3QW5 - chains A and B; structure by X-ray diffraction, 1.60 A resolution.

[Chain A]
Name: Botulinum neurotoxin type A
Organism: Clostridium botulinum
Notes: EC 3.4.24.69; fragment: light chain
Reference sequence: A5HZZ9 (BXA1_CLOBH); residues 1-424 here = UniProt positions 1-424
Amino-acid sequence (430 residues; numbered 1 to 430; the number before each row is that of its first residue):
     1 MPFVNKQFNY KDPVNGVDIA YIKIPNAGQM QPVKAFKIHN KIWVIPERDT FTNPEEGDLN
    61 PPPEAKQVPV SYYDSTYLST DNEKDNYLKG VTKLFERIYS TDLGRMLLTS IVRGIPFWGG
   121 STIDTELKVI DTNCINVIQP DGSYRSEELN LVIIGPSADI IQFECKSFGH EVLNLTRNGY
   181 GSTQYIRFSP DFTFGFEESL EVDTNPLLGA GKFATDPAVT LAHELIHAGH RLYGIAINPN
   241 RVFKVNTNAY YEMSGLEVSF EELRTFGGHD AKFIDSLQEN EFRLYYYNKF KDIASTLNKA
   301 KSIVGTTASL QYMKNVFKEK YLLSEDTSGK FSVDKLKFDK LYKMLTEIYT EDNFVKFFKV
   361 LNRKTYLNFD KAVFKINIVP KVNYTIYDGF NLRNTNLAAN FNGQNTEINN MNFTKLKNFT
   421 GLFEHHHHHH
Not modelled in the structure: 424-430
Sequence notes: expression tag (425-430)
Ion coordination: Zn2+: H223, H227, E262 (shared with R196(B) of chain B)

[Chain B]
Name: inhibitory peptide RRGF
Amino-acid sequence (5 residues; numbered 196 to 200; the number before each row is that of its first residue):
   196 RRGFX
Modified residues: NH2 (amino group) at position 200
Ion coordination: Zn2+: R196 (shared with H223(A), H227(A), E262(A) of chain A)

[Interface between chain A and chain B]
Residue-residue contacts (20; chain A residue first):
  F163(A) - R196(B)
  E164(A) - R196(B)  salt bridge
  F194(A) - R197(B)
  T215(A) - R197(B)
  H223(A) - R196(B)  hydrogen bond (side chain-backbone)
  E224(A) - R196(B)  hydrogen bond (side chain-backbone)
  H227(A) - R196(B)  hydrogen bond (side chain-backbone)
  Y251(A) - F199(B)
  L256(A) - F199(B)  hydrophobic
  E262(A) - R196(B)  hydrogen bond (side chain-backbone)
  R363(A) - R197(B)  hydrogen bond (side chain-backbone)
  Y366(A) - R196(B)  hydrogen bond (side chain-backbone)
  Y366(A) - R197(B)
  Y366(A) - G198(B)  hydrogen bond (side chain-backbone)
  N368(A) - F199(B)
  N368(A) - NH2_200(B)  hydrogen bond (side chain-backbone)
  F369(A) - F199(B)
  D370(A) - R197(B)  salt bridge
  D370(A) - F199(B)  hydrogen bond (backbone-backbone)
  D370(A) - NH2_200(B)
Other interface residues (no listed pair), chain A (18 interface residues in all): V70, T220, F423

[Overview]
Chain A and chain B form an interface of 18 and 5 residues respectively, with 9 hydrogen bonds and 2 salt
bridges. Polar pairs include E164(A)-R196(B), D370(A)-R197(B) and H223(A)-R196(B). The Zn2+ site is built by
H223(A), H227(A), E262(A) and R196(B).
Chain A is Botulinum neurotoxin type A (Clostridium botulinum) and chain B is inhibitory peptide RRGF; the
structure, Crystal structure of the protease domain of Botulinum Neurotoxin Serotype A with a peptide
inhibitor RRGF, was determined by X-ray diffraction together with 3QW6 and 3QW8 from the same study.
